PDB entry 5QJ3 | X-ray diffraction, 2.76 A resolution | chains A and B

# Chain A
Name: Myeloperoxidase
From: Homo sapiens
Notes: EC 1.11.2.2
UniProtKB: P05164 (PERM_HUMAN); residues 1-105 here correspond to UniProt positions 167-271 (UniProt number = residue number + 166)
Chain sequence (105 residues; numbered 1 to 105; the number before each row is that of its first residue):
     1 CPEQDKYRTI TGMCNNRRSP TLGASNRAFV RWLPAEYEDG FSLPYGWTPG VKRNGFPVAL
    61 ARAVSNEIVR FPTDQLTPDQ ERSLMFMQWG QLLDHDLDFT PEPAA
Disordered / not traced: 104-105
Ion coordination: Ca2+: D96 (shared with T168(B), F170(B), D172(B), S174(B) of chain B)
Ligand contacts:
  - heme (HEM): M87, Q88, G90, Q91, D94, D98, F99, T100, E102
  - JXP (7-[(4-chloro-3'-fluoro[1,1'-biphenyl]-3-yl)methoxy]-1H-[1,2,3]triazolo[4,5-b]pyridin-5-amine): Q91, H95, F99, T100, E102
Curated features (UniProtKB/Swiss-Prot):
  - active site: H95 (Proton acceptor)
  - binding site (heme b): D94
  - binding site (Ca(2+)): D96

# Chain B
Name: Myeloperoxidase
From: Homo sapiens
Notes: EC 1.11.2.2
UniProtKB: P05164 (PERM_HUMAN); residues 112-578 here correspond to UniProt positions 278-744 (UniProt number = residue number + 166)
Chain sequence (467 residues; each row starts with the number of its first residue):
   112 AVNCETSCVQ QPPCFPLKIP PNDPRIKNQA DCIPFFRSCP ACPGSNITIR NQINALTSFV
   172 DASMVYGSEE PLARNLRNMS NQLGLLAVNQ RFQDNGRALL PFDNLHDDPC LLTNRSARIP
   232 CFLAGDTRSS EMPELTSMHT LLLREHNRLA TELKSLNPRW DGERLYQEAR KIVGAMVQII
   292 TYRDYLPLVL GPTAMRKYLP TYRSYNDSVD PRIANVFTNA FRYGHTLIQP FMFRLDNRYQ
   352 PMEPNPRVPL SRVFFASWRV VLEGGIDPIL RGLMATPAKL NRQNQIAVDE IRERLFEQVM
   412 RIGLDLPALN MQRSRDHGLP GYNAWRRFCG LPQPETVGQL GTVLRNLKLA RKLMEQYGTP
   472 NNIDIWMGGV SEPLKRKGRV GPLLACIIGT QFRKLRDGDR FWWENEGVFS MQQRQALAQI
   532 SLPRIICDNT GITTVSKNNI FMSNSYPRDF VNCSTLPALN LASWREA
Disordered / not traced: 112-113, 578
Sequence notes: conflict A112 (Gly278 in P05164)
Disulfides: C115-C125, C119-C143, C221-C232, C440-C497, C538-C564
Covalent attachments: N-acetylglucosamine (NAG) linked to N189; heme (HEM) linked to M243
Ion coordination: Ca2+: T168, F170, D172, S174 (shared with D96(A) of chain A); heme Fe near H336 (its only coordinating residue here)
Ligand contacts:
  - heme (HEM): R239, E242, Y296, T329, F332, R333, Y334, G335, H336, I339, F365, L406, F407, L417, L420, R424
  - JXP (7-[(4-chloro-3'-fluoro[1,1'-biphenyl]-3-yl)methoxy]-1H-[1,2,3]triazolo[4,5-b]pyridin-5-amine): D218, P220, T238, R239, E242, F366, F407, V410, M411
Curated features (UniProtKB/Swiss-Prot):
  - binding site (Ca(2+)): T168, F170, D172, S174
  - binding site (heme b): E242, M243, H336
  - site: R239 (Transition state stabilizer)
  - modified residue: C150 (Cysteine sulfenic acid (-SOH))
  - glycosylation (N-linked (GlcNAc...) asparagine): N157, N189, N225, N317, N563

# How chain A and chain B interact
Pairs across the interface - 303 pairs, chain A then chain B:
  D5(A) - R511(B)  salt bridge
  D5(A) - F512(B)
  K6(A) - K282(B)  hydrogen bond (backbone-side chain)
  Y7(A) - R275(B)  hydrogen bond
  Y7(A) - Q278(B)
  Y7(A) - E279(B)  hydrogen bond
  Y7(A) - K282(B)
  Y7(A) - F512(B)
  R8(A) - F170(B)
  R8(A) - V171(B)
  R8(A) - D172(B)
  R8(A) - R281(B)  hydrogen bond (backbone-side chain)
  R8(A) - Q289(B)
  R8(A) - D510(B)  salt bridge
  R8(A) - F512(B)  hydrogen bond (side chain-backbone)
  T9(A) - R281(B)  hydrogen bond (backbone-side chain)
  I10(A) - T168(B)
  I10(A) - Y177(B)  hydrophobic
  I10(A) - G178(B)
  I10(A) - S179(B)
  I10(A) - E180(B)
  I10(A) - E181(B)
  I10(A) - A184(B)  hydrophobic
  I10(A) - Y277(B)
  I10(A) - R281(B)
  T11(A) - T168(B)
  T11(A) - S179(B)
  G12(A) - T168(B)
  G12(A) - F170(B)
  C14(A) - R511(B)  hydrogen bond (backbone-side chain)
  N15(A) - F170(B)
  N15(A) - Y316(B)
  N15(A) - G509(B)
  N15(A) - D510(B)  hydrogen bond
  N15(A) - R511(B)  hydrogen bond (backbone-side chain)
  N15(A) - F512(B)
  N16(A) - Y316(B)  hydrogen bond
  N16(A) - D318(B)  hydrogen bond (side chain-backbone)
  R17(A) - R511(B)
  R18(A) - D318(B)  salt bridge
  R18(A) - S319(B)  hydrogen bond
  L22(A) - F170(B)
  L22(A) - P322(B)
  L22(A) - R323(B)
  G23(A) - T168(B)
  G23(A) - S169(B)  hydrogen bond (backbone-backbone)
  G23(A) - F170(B)
  G23(A) - R323(B)
  A24(A) - L167(B)
  S25(A) - N165(B)
  S25(A) - A166(B)
  S25(A) - L167(B)
  S25(A) - S179(B)  hydrogen bond (side chain-backbone)
  N26(A) - I164(B)
  N26(A) - N165(B)  hydrogen bond (backbone-backbone)
  N26(A) - A166(B)
  N26(A) - E180(B)  hydrogen bond
  R27(A) - I164(B)
  R27(A) - N165(B)  hydrogen bond (backbone-backbone)
  A28(A) - A152(B)  hydrophobic
  A28(A) - N162(B)
  A28(A) - Q163(B)
  F29(A) - N162(B)  hydrogen bond (backbone-side chain)
  F29(A) - Q163(B)  hydrogen bond (backbone-backbone)
  F29(A) - I164(B)
  F29(A) - N165(B)
  F29(A) - I324(B)
  F29(A) - N326(B)
  F29(A) - T329(B)
  V30(A) - D321(B)
  V30(A) - R323(B)
  V30(A) - I324(B)  hydrogen bond (backbone-backbone)
  V30(A) - A325(B)
  V30(A) - N326(B)  hydrogen bond (backbone-backbone)
  R31(A) - R161(B)  hydrogen bond (side chain-backbone)
  R31(A) - N162(B)
  R31(A) - Q163(B)  hydrogen bond
  R31(A) - N326(B)
  R31(A) - H428(B)  hydrogen bond (side chain-backbone)
  R31(A) - G429(B)
  W32(A) - A325(B)
  W32(A) - V327(B)  hydrophobic
  W32(A) - F439(B)  hydrophobic
  W32(A) - I498(B)
  W32(A) - T501(B)
  W32(A) - Q502(B)
  W32(A) - K505(B)
  L33(A) - P431(B)  hydrophobic
  L33(A) - A435(B)
  L33(A) - W436(B)  hydrophobic
  P34(A) - P431(B)
  A35(A) - I160(B)  hydrophobic
  A35(A) - G429(B)
  E36(A) - G429(B)  hydrogen bond (backbone-backbone)
  E36(A) - P431(B)
  Y37(A) - R148(B)
  Y37(A) - R161(B)  hydrogen bond (side chain-backbone)
  Y37(A) - Q163(B)  hydrogen bond
  Y37(A) - R426(B)
  Y37(A) - D427(B)  hydrogen bond (side chain-backbone)
  Y37(A) - H428(B)  hydrogen bond (side chain-backbone)
  Y37(A) - G429(B)
  G40(A) - I160(B)
  F41(A) - I160(B)
  F41(A) - R161(B)  hydrogen bond (backbone-backbone)
  S42(A) - R148(B)  hydrogen bond (backbone-side chain)
  S42(A) - R161(B)
  P44(A) - F126(B)  hydrophobic
  P44(A) - R148(B)
  P44(A) - R426(B)
  P44(A) - D427(B)
  Y45(A) - F126(B)
  Y45(A) - R426(B)
  W47(A) - Q121(B)
  W47(A) - C125(B)
  W47(A) - F126(B)  hydrophobic
  R53(A) - L430(B)  hydrogen bond (side chain-backbone)
  R53(A) - P431(B)
  R53(A) - G432(B)
  R53(A) - N473(B)  hydrogen bond (backbone-side chain)
  N54(A) - N472(B)
  N54(A) - N473(B)
  F56(A) - Y468(B)
  F56(A) - G469(B)
  F56(A) - T470(B)
  F56(A) - N473(B)
  V58(A) - R426(B)
  A59(A) - R426(B)  hydrogen bond (backbone-side chain)
  A59(A) - Q467(B)
  L60(A) - K129(B)
  A61(A) - L128(B)  hydrophobic
  A61(A) - A419(B)
  A61(A) - M422(B)
  A61(A) - R426(B)
  R62(A) - K129(B)
  R62(A) - P131(B)
  R62(A) - D134(B)  salt bridge
  R62(A) - R136(B)
  R62(A) - I144(B)
  R62(A) - R403(B)  hydrogen bond (side chain-backbone)
  R62(A) - E404(B)  salt bridge
  R62(A) - D416(B)  salt bridge
  A63(A) - Q467(B)
  V64(A) - M422(B)  hydrophobic
  V64(A) - Q467(B)
  V64(A) - Y468(B)
  V64(A) - M478(B)  hydrophobic
  S65(A) - R403(B)  hydrogen bond
  S65(A) - D416(B)  hydrogen bond
  N66(A) - P131(B)
  N66(A) - D134(B)  hydrogen bond
  N66(A) - P135(B)
  N66(A) - R403(B)  hydrogen bond
  E67(A) - K463(B)
  E67(A) - Q467(B)
  I68(A) - I397(B)
  I68(A) - L460(B)  hydrophobic
  I68(A) - K463(B)
  I68(A) - L464(B)  hydrophobic
  I68(A) - Q467(B)
  I68(A) - M478(B)  hydrophobic
  V69(A) - I397(B)
  V69(A) - A398(B)
  V69(A) - R403(B)
  V69(A) - P418(B)  hydrophobic
  V69(A) - W477(B)  hydrophobic
  V69(A) - M478(B)  hydrophobic
  R70(A) - P135(B)
  R70(A) - R403(B)
  F71(A) - K390(B)
  F71(A) - N395(B)
  F71(A) - Q396(B)
  F71(A) - I397(B)
  F71(A) - A398(B)
  F71(A) - V399(B)  hydrophobic
  T73(A) - P341(B)
  Q75(A) - Q396(B)  hydrogen bond (backbone-side chain)
  L76(A) - Q340(B)
  L76(A) - P341(B)
  L76(A) - K390(B)
  L76(A) - V399(B)  hydrophobic
  T77(A) - K390(B)
  T77(A) - L391(B)  hydrogen bond (backbone-backbone)
  T77(A) - R393(B)  hydrogen bond
  T77(A) - Q396(B)  hydrogen bond
  P78(A) - P388(B)  hydrophobic
  P78(A) - A389(B)
  D79(A) - P388(B)
  D79(A) - A389(B)  hydrogen bond (backbone-backbone)
  D79(A) - L391(B)
  D79(A) - R490(B)  salt bridge
  D79(A) - N555(B)  hydrogen bond (backbone-side chain)
  Q80(A) - N555(B)  hydrogen bond (backbone-side chain)
  E81(A) - R490(B)  salt bridge
  E81(A) - F552(B)
  E81(A) - M553(B)
  R82(A) - L299(B)  hydrogen bond (side chain-backbone)
  R82(A) - P388(B)
  R82(A) - A389(B)  hydrogen bond (backbone-backbone)
  R82(A) - K488(B)  hydrogen bond (side chain-backbone)
  R82(A) - R490(B)
  R82(A) - F552(B)
  R82(A) - M553(B)
  R82(A) - N555(B)  hydrogen bond (backbone-side chain)
  S83(A) - L384(B)
  S83(A) - M385(B)
  S83(A) - T387(B)
  S83(A) - A389(B)
  S83(A) - I551(B)  hydrogen bond (side chain-backbone)
  S83(A) - F552(B)  hydrogen bond (backbone-backbone)
  S83(A) - S554(B)  hydrogen bond (side chain-backbone)
  S83(A) - N555(B)
  L84(A) - Q340(B)
  L84(A) - F344(B)  hydrophobic
  L84(A) - L384(B)  hydrogen bond (backbone-backbone)
  L84(A) - T387(B)  hydrogen bond (backbone-backbone)
  L84(A) - P388(B)
  L84(A) - A389(B)
  M85(A) - M249(B)  hydrophobic
  M85(A) - L384(B)  hydrogen bond (backbone-backbone)
  M85(A) - L533(B)  hydrophobic
  M85(A) - F552(B)
  F86(A) - Y296(B)
  F86(A) - L299(B)
  F86(A) - V300(B)  hydrophobic
  F86(A) - Y334(B)
  F86(A) - L338(B)  hydrophobic
  F86(A) - R490(B)
  F86(A) - F552(B)  hydrophobic
  M87(A) - M243(B)  hydrophobic
  M87(A) - L338(B)  hydrophobic
  Q88(A) - M243(B)
  Q88(A) - E245(B)
  Q88(A) - L246(B)
  Q88(A) - M249(B)
  Q88(A) - L384(B)
  W89(A) - M249(B)  hydrophobic
  W89(A) - V288(B)
  W89(A) - I291(B)  hydrophobic
  W89(A) - T292(B)  hydrogen bond
  W89(A) - Y296(B)
  W89(A) - F552(B)  hydrophobic
  G90(A) - Y296(B)
  G90(A) - F332(B)
  Q91(A) - E242(B)  hydrogen bond
  Q91(A) - M243(B)
  Q91(A) - L246(B)
  L92(A) - M175(B)  hydrophobic
  L92(A) - L246(B)  hydrophobic
  L92(A) - M249(B)  hydrophobic
  L92(A) - L253(B)  hydrophobic
  L93(A) - T292(B)
  L93(A) - Y296(B)  hydrophobic
  L93(A) - F503(B)  hydrophobic
  D94(A) - R239(B)  salt bridge
  D94(A) - F332(B)
  H95(A) - L167(B)
  H95(A) - M175(B)
  H95(A) - D237(B)  salt bridge
  H95(A) - R239(B)
  H95(A) - L246(B)
  D96(A) - T168(B)
  D96(A) - F170(B)
  D96(A) - V171(B)
  D96(A) - D172(B)  hydrogen bond (side chain-backbone)
  D96(A) - A173(B)  hydrogen bond (side chain-backbone)
  D96(A) - S174(B)  hydrogen bond
  D96(A) - M175(B)
  D96(A) - V288(B)
  L97(A) - N165(B)  hydrogen bond (backbone-side chain)
  L97(A) - L167(B)
  L97(A) - T168(B)
  L97(A) - S169(B)
  L97(A) - V171(B)  hydrophobic
  L97(A) - I324(B)
  L97(A) - F328(B)  hydrophobic
  L97(A) - F503(B)  hydrophobic
  L97(A) - L506(B)  hydrophobic
  D98(A) - N165(B)
  D98(A) - L167(B)
  D98(A) - R239(B)  hydrogen bond (backbone-side chain)
  D98(A) - F328(B)
  D98(A) - T329(B)
  F99(A) - I164(B)
  F99(A) - N165(B)  hydrogen bond (backbone-side chain)
  F99(A) - A166(B)  hydrogen bond (backbone-backbone)
  F99(A) - L167(B)  hydrophobic
  F99(A) - T238(B)
  F99(A) - R239(B)
  T100(A) - S149(B)
  T100(A) - I164(B)
  T100(A) - H428(B)
  P101(A) - S149(B)
  P101(A) - C150(B)  hydrogen bond (backbone-backbone)
  P101(A) - I164(B)
  P101(A) - A166(B)
  E102(A) - F147(B)
  E102(A) - C150(B)
  E102(A) - R424(B)  salt bridge
  P103(A) - P124(B)  hydrophobic
  P103(A) - F147(B)  hydrophobic
  P103(A) - R148(B)
  P103(A) - C150(B)
Interface residues without a listed pair, chain A (84 interface residues in all): L43, G46
Interface residues without a listed pair, chain B (153 interface residues in all): Q122, P123, I130, I137, S156, T159, H250, G335, I339, L381, D400, Q423, D475, G489, W513, I537

# In short
Chain A and chain B form an interface of 84 and 153 residues respectively, with 66 hydrogen bonds and 11 salt
bridges. Polar contacts include D5(A)-R511(B), R8(A)-D510(B) and R18(A)-D318(B). Compound JXP is bound between
chain A and chain B. Chain A binds heme.
Chain A is Myeloperoxidase and chain B is Myeloperoxidase, both from Homo sapiens; the structure, Crystal
structure of myeloperoxidase subform C (mpo) complex with compound-24 aka 7-({4-chloro-3'-fluoro-[1,1'-
biphenyl]-3-yl}methoxy)-3H-[1,2,3]triazolo[4,5-b]pyridin- 5-amine, was determined by X-ray diffraction,
deposited together with 5QJ2.
